Entry 7Z7D (X-ray diffraction, 2.00 A resolution); this record covers chains A and F of the 6 polymer chains in the assembly.

Chain A:
Protein: Tubulin alpha-1B chain
Organism: Bos taurus
UniProt: P81947 (TBA1B_BOVIN); residues 1-451 here = UniProt positions 1-451
Sequence (451 residues; numbered 1 to 451; the number before each row is that of its first residue):
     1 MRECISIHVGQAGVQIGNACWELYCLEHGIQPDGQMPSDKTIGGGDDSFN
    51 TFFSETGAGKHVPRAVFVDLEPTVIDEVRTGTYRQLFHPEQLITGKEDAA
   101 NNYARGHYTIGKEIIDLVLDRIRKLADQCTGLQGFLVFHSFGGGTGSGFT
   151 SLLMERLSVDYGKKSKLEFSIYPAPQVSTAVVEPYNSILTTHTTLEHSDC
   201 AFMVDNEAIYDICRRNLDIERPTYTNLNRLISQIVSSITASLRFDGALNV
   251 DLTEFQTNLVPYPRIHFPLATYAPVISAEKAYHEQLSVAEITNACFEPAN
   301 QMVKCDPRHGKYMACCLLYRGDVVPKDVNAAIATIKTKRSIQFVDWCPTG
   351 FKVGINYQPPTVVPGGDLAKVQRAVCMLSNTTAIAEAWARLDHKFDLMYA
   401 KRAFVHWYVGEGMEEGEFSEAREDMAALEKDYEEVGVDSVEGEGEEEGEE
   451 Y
Disordered / not traced: 438-451
Ion coordination: Ca2+: D39, T41, G44, E55
Ligand contacts: GTP (guanosine-5'-triphosphate): G10, Q11, A12, Q15, I16, D69, D98, A99, A100, N101, S140, G142, G143, G144, T145, G146, I171, P173, V177, S178, T179, E183, N206, Y224, L227, N228, I231

Chain F:
Protein: Tubulin beta-2B chain
Organism: Gallus gallus
UniProt: E1BQ43 (E1BQ43_CHICK); residue numbers follow UniProt; this construct covers 1-378
Sequence (384 residues; each row starts with the number of its first residue):
     1 MYTFVVRDENSSVYAEVSRLLLATGQWKRLRKDNPRFNLMLGERNRLPFG
    51 RLGHEPGLVQLVNYYRGADKLCRKASLVKLIKTSPELSESCTWFPESYVI
   101 YPTNLKTPVAPAQNGIRHLINNTRTDEREVFLAAYNRRREGREGNVWIAK
   151 SSAGAKGEGILISSEASELLDFIDEQGQVHVIQKYLEKPLLLEPGHRKFD
   201 IRSWVLVDHLYNIYLYREGVLRTSSEPYNSANFQDKTCHLTNHCIQKEYS
   251 KNYGRYEEGNEMFFEEFNQYLMDALNTTLENSILLQIKHIIRSCLMCIEP
   301 AISTKHLHYQSFQLFGFDFMVDEELKVWLIEVNGAPACAQKLYAELCQGI
   351 VDVAISSVFPLADTGQKTSQPTSIFIKLHHHHHH
Disordered / not traced: 106-125, 156-158, 176-178, 232-234, 363-372, 381-384
Sequence notes: expression tag (379-384)
Ion coordination: Mg2+: E331 (together with AMP-PCP)
Ligand contacts: AMP-PCP (ACP; phosphomethylphosphonic acid adenylate ester): K74, I148, K150, Q183, K184, Y185, L186, K198, D200, R202, R222, H239, L240, T241, N242, D318, M320, I330, E331, N333

How chain A and chain F interact:
Pairs across the interface (22; chain A residue first):
  Q176(A) with P56(F)
  E207(A) with H54(F), salt bridge
  E297(A) with H306(F)
  P298(A) with L307(F), hydrophobic
  K304(A) with H54(F)
  D306(A) with R66(F); L307(F)
  R308(A) with P300(F), hydrogen bond (side chain-backbone); A301(F), hydrogen bond (side chain-backbone); I302(F); S303(F), hydrogen bond (side chain-backbone); L307(F)
  H309(A) with R66(F), hydrogen bond (side chain-backbone); G67(F), hydrogen bond (side chain-backbone); A301(F)
  S340(A) with A301(F)
  E386(A) with G50(F); R66(F), salt bridge
  R390(A) with G50(F); H54(F), hydrogen bond
  H393(A) with R51(F)
  E433(A) with R46(F), salt bridge
Other interface residues (no listed pair), chain A (15 interface residues in all): C305, K338
Other interface residues (no listed pair), chain F (15 interface residues in all): G53, H308

Overview:
The chain A/chain F interface involves 15 residues from each chain; the contacts include 6 hydrogen bonds and
3 salt bridges. Among the polar pairs are E207(A)-H54(F), E386(A)-R66(F) and E433(A)-R46(F). Chain A binds
GTP. Ligands of chain F: AMP-PCP.
Here chain A is Tubulin alpha-1B chain (Bos taurus) and chain F is Tubulin beta-2B chain (Gallus gallus).
Entry 7Z7D (Tubulin-Todalam-Vinblastine-complex) was determined by X-ray diffraction (same publication as
5SB3, 5SB4, 5SB5, 5SB6 and 5SB7).
